Entry 6NI2 (electron microscopy, 4.00 A resolution); this record covers chains B and V of the 5 polymer chains in the assembly.

== Chain B ==
Protein: Beta-arrestin-1
From: Bos taurus
Reference sequence: P17870 (ARRB1_BOVIN); residue numbers follow UniProt; this construct covers 1-393
Chain sequence (393 residues; each row starts with the number of its first residue):
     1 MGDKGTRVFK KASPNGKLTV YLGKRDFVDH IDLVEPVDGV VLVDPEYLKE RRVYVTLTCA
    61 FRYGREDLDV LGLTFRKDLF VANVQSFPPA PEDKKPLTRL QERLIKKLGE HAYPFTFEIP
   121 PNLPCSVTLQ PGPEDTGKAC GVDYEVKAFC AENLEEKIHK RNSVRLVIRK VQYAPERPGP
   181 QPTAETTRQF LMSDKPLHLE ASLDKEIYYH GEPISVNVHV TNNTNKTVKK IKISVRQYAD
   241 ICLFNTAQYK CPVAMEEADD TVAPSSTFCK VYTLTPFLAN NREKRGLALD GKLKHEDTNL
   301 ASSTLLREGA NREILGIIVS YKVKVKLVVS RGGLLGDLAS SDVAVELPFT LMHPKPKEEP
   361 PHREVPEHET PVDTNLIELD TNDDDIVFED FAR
Disordered / not traced: 1-5, 309-311, 362-393
Swiss-Prot annotation at these positions:
  - motif: Asp385 to Arg393 ([DE]-X(1,2)-F-X-X-[FL]-X-X-X-R motif)
  - binding site (1D-myo-inositol hexakisphosphate): Lys250, Met255, Lys324, Lys326
  - modified residue: Tyr47 (Phosphotyrosine)
  - mutagenesis: Lys157 (K157Q: Impairs InsP6-binding and oligomerization; when associated with Q-160 and Q-161), Lys160 (K160Q: Impairs InsP6-binding and oligomerization; when associated with Q-157 and Q-161), Arg161 (R161Q: Impairs InsP6-binding and oligomerization; when associated with Q-157 and Q-160), Lys232 (K232Q: Impairs InsP6-binding and oligomerization; when associated with Q-236, Q-250, Q-324 and Q-326), Arg236 (R236Q: Impairs InsP6-binding and oligomerization; when associated with Q-232, Q-250, Q-324 and Q-326), Lys250 (K250Q: Impairs InsP6-binding and oligomerization; when associated with Q-232, Q-236, Q-324 and Q-326), Lys324 (K324Q: Impairs InsP6-binding and oligomerization; when associated with Q-232, Q-236, Q-250 and Q-326), Lys326 (K326Q: Impairs InsP6-binding and oligomerization; when associated with Q-232, Q-236, Q-250 and Q-324), Phe391 (F391A: Abolishes interaction with AP2B1; no effect on interaction with CLTC)

== Chain V ==
Protein: Vasopressin V2 receptor
From: Homo sapiens
Reference sequence: P30518 (V2R_HUMAN); numbering as in UniProt (aligned over 343-368)
Chain sequence (26 residues; numbered 343 to 368; the number before each row is that of its first residue):
   343 ARGRTPPSLG PQDESCTTAS SSLAKD
Disordered / not traced: 343-354
Modified / non-standard residues: Ser357, Ser362, Ser363, Ser364 (phosphoserine; SEP); Thr359, Thr360 (phosphothreonine; TPO)

== Interface between chain B and chain V ==
Pairs across the interface (28; chain B residue first):
  Thr6(B) - Leu365(V)  hydrogen bond (backbone-backbone)
  Arg7(B) - Ser362(V)  hydrogen bond (side chain-backbone)
  Arg7(B) - Ser363(V)  hydrogen bond (side chain-backbone)
  Arg7(B) - Ser364(V)
  Val8(B) - Ser362(V)
  Val8(B) - Ser363(V)  hydrogen bond (backbone-backbone)
  Val8(B) - Ser364(V)
  Val8(B) - Leu365(V)  hydrophobic
  Phe9(B) - Ala361(V)
  Lys10(B) - Thr360(V)
  Lys10(B) - Ala361(V)  hydrogen bond (backbone-backbone)
  Lys10(B) - Ser363(V)
  Lys11(B) - Ser357(V)
  Lys11(B) - Cys358(V)
  Lys11(B) - Thr360(V)
  Ala12(B) - Cys358(V)
  Pro14(B) - Glu356(V)
  Tyr21(B) - Ser363(V)
  Arg25(B) - Thr360(V)
  Leu100(B) - Leu365(V)  hydrophobic
  Arg103(B) - Ala366(V)  hydrogen bond (side chain-backbone)
  Arg103(B) - Lys367(V)
  Arg103(B) - Asp368(V)  salt bridge
  Lys107(B) - Ser363(V)
  Lys107(B) - Ser364(V)  hydrogen bond (side chain-backbone)
  Arg161(B) - Asp355(V)
  Leu166(B) - Thr360(V)
  Lys294(B) - Thr360(V)
Interface residues without a listed pair, chain B (19 interface residues in all): Ser13, Leu104, Arg165
Interface residues without a listed pair, chain V (14 interface residues in all): Thr359
From the paper, about this interface:
  - pairs named by the authors: Arg7(B)-Ser362(V), Lys10(B)-Ser363(V), Lys11(B)-Ser357(V), Arg25(B)-Thr360(V), Lys107(B)-Ser363(V), Lys107(B)-Ser364(V), Lys294(B)-Thr360(V)
  - interface residues, chain B: Arg161(B)
  - interface residues, chain V: Asp355(V), Glu356(V) (proposed by the authors, not directly observed)

== Summary ==
The interface between chain B and chain V involves 19 residues on one side and 14 on the other; the contacts
include 7 hydrogen bonds and 1 salt bridge. Polar contacts include Arg103(B)-Asp368(V), Arg7(B)-Ser362(V) and
Arg7(B)-Ser363(V). The authors report contacts between Arg7(B) and Ser362(V), Lys10(B) and Ser363(V) and
Lys11(B) and Ser357(V) among others. From the paper: interface residues Arg161(B) and Asp355(V) among others.
Here chain B is Beta-arrestin-1 (Bos taurus) and chain V is Vasopressin V2 receptor (Homo sapiens). Entry 6NI2
(Stabilized beta-arrestin 1-V2T subcomplex of a GPCR-G protein-beta-arrestin mega-complex) was determined by
electron microscopy.
